7CC2 - chain A; structure by X-ray diffraction, 2.72 A resolution.

# Chain A
Protein: Tyrosine-protein kinase ABL1
From: Homo sapiens
Notes: EC 2.7.10.2
UniProtKB: P00519 (ABL1_HUMAN); residues 229-510 here = UniProt positions 229-510
Sequence (310 residues; row label = number of the first residue in the row):
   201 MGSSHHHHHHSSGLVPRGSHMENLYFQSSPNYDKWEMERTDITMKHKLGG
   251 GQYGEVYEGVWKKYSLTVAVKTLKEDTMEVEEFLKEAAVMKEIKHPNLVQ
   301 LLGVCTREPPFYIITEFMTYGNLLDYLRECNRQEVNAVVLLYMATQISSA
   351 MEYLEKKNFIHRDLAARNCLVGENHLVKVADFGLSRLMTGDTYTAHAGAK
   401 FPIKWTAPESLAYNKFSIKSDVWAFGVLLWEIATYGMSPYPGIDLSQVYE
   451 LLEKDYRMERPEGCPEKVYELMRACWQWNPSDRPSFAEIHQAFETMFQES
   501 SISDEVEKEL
Not modelled in the structure: 201-232, 249-254, 502-510
Differences from the reference sequence: initiating methionine (201); expression tag (202-228)
Glycans and other covalent adducts: compound FVC linked to K271
Small-molecule neighbours: FVC ([4-[5-[5-(dimethylcarbamoyl)pyridin-3-yl]-1H-pyrrolo[2,3-b]pyridin-3-yl]-2-methyl-phenyl]boronic acid): L248, V256, A269, V299, T315, E316, F317, M318, G321, N322, D325, L370, F382
UniProt features mapped onto this chain:
  - motif: D381 to W405 (Kinase activation loop)
  - active site: D363 (Proton acceptor)
  - binding site (ATP): L248 to V256, K271, E316 to N322
  - modified residue: S229 (Phosphoserine), Y253 (Phosphotyrosine), Y257 (Phosphotyrosine), Y393 (Phosphotyrosine), Y413 (Phosphotyrosine), S446 (Phosphoserine)
  - natural variant: A337 (A337T: In CHDSKM)
Reported in the primary citation:
  - binding site for FVC: K271

# Summary
Covalently linked compound FVC: at K271. UniProt lists active-site residue D363 and 17 ATP-binding residues.
The paper reports a binding site for FVC at K271.
Chain A is Tyrosine-protein kinase ABL1 (Homo sapiens); the structure, Strategic design of catalytic
lysine-targeting reversible covalent BCR-ABL Inhibitors, was determined by X-ray diffraction (same publication
as 7DT2).
